Entry 7GSS (X-ray diffraction, 2.20 A resolution); this record covers chains A and B.

# Chain A (and B)
Molecule: Glutathione S-transferase P1-1
Organism: Homo sapiens
Notes: EC 2.5.1.18; fragment: two intact monomers; chain B of this document is another copy of the same molecule, construct and numbering; everything in this record applies to it too
UniProtKB: P09211 (GSTP1_HUMAN); residue numbers follow UniProt; this construct covers 1-209
Sequence (209 residues; numbered 1 to 209; the number before each row is that of its first residue):
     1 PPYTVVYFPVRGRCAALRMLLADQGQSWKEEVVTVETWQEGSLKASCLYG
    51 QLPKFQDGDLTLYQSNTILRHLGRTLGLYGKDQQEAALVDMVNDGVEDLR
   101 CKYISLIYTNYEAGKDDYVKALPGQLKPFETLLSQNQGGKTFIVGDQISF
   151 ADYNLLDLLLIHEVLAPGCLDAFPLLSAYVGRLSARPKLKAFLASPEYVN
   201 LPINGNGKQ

# How chain A and chain B interact
Pairs across the interface - 57 pairs, chain A then chain B:
  L48(A) - M91(B)  hydrophobic
  L48(A) - P128(B)
  L48(A) - L132(B)  hydrophobic
  Y49(A) - M91(B)  hydrogen bond (side chain-backbone)
  Y49(A) - V92(B)
  Y49(A) - G95(B)
  Y49(A) - P128(B)  hydrophobic
  Y49(A) - F129(B)
  L60(A) - Q84(B)
  L62(A) - A87(B)  hydrophobic
  L62(A) - M91(B)  hydrophobic
  Y63(A) - M91(B)  hydrogen bond (backbone-side chain)
  Q64(A) - D94(B)
  Q64(A) - G95(B)
  Q64(A) - D98(B)  hydrogen bond
  N66(A) - D94(B)
  T67(A) - A87(B)
  T67(A) - D90(B)  hydrogen bond (side chain-backbone)
  T67(A) - M91(B)  hydrogen bond (side chain-backbone)
  T67(A) - D94(B)  hydrogen bond
  R70(A) - R70(B)
  R70(A) - D90(B)
  H71(A) - A87(B)
  R74(A) - Y79(B)  hydrogen bond
  R74(A) - Q83(B)  hydrogen bond (backbone-side chain)
  R74(A) - A86(B)
  R74(A) - A87(B)
  R74(A) - D90(B)  salt bridge
  T75(A) - Q83(B)  hydrogen bond
  Y79(A) - R74(B)  hydrogen bond
  Y79(A) - Y79(B)
  Q83(A) - R74(B)
  Q83(A) - T75(B)  hydrogen bond
  Q84(A) - L60(B)
  A86(A) - R74(B)
  A87(A) - L62(B)  hydrophobic
  A87(A) - T67(B)
  A87(A) - H71(B)
  A87(A) - R74(B)
  D90(A) - T67(B)  hydrogen bond (backbone-side chain)
  D90(A) - R70(B)
  D90(A) - R74(B)  salt bridge
  M91(A) - L48(B)  hydrophobic
  M91(A) - Y49(B)  hydrogen bond (backbone-side chain)
  M91(A) - L62(B)  hydrophobic
  M91(A) - Y63(B)
  M91(A) - T67(B)  hydrogen bond (backbone-side chain)
  V92(A) - Y49(B)
  D94(A) - Q64(B)
  D94(A) - N66(B)
  D94(A) - T67(B)  hydrogen bond
  G95(A) - Y49(B)
  G95(A) - Q64(B)
  D98(A) - Q64(B)  hydrogen bond
  P128(A) - L48(B)
  P128(A) - Y49(B)  hydrophobic
  F129(A) - Y49(B)
Interface residues without a listed pair, chain A (29 interface residues in all): Q51, T61, L88, L132
Interface residues without a listed pair, chain B (29 interface residues in all): Q51, T61, L88

# Summary
Chain A and chain B each contribute 29 residues to their interface, with 16 hydrogen bonds and 2 salt bridges.
Polar pairs include R74(A)-D90(B), Y49(A)-M91(B) and Y63(A)-M91(B).
Both chains are Glutathione S-transferase P1-1 (Homo sapiens). Entry 7GSS (Human glutathione S-transferase
P1-1, complex with glutathione) was determined by X-ray diffraction, deposited together with 10GS, 5GSS, 6GSS,
8GSS and 9GSS.
